PDB entry 3AH8 | X-ray diffraction, 2.90 A resolution | chains A and B of the 4 polymer chains in the assembly

== Chain A ==
Molecule: Guanine nucleotide-binding protein G(i) subunit alpha-1/Guanine nucleotide-binding protein G(q) subunit alpha chimeric protein
From: Rattus norvegicus
Notes: fragment: UNP entry P10824 residues 2-28, UNP entry P21279 residues 37-359
Reference sequence: chimeric construct of P10824, P21279: residues 8-34 from P10824 (GNAI1_RAT) positions 2-28 (UniProt number = residue number - 6); residues 37-359 from P21279 positions 37-359 (same numbers)
Chain sequence (355 residues; each row starts with the number of its first residue):
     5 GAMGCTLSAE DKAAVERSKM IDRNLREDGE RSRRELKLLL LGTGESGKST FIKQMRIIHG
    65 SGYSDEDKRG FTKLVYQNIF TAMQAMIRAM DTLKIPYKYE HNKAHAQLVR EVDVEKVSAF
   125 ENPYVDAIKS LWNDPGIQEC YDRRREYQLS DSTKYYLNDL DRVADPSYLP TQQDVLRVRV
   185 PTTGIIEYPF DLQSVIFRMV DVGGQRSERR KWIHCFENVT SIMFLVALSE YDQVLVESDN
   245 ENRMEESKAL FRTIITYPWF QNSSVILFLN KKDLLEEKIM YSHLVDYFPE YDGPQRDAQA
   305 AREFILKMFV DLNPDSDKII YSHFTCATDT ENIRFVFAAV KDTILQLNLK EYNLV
Disordered / not traced: 5-12, 355-359
Construct notes: expression tag (5-7); linker (35-36)
Small-molecule neighbours: GDP (guanosine-5'-diphosphate): T47, G48, E49, S50, G51, K52, S53, T54, S154, D155, S156, L180, R181, R183, N274, K275, K276, D277, L278, T329, C330, A331, T332
Reported in the primary citation:
  - binding site for Ym-254890: I56, K57, R60, F75, L78, V184, I190
  - mutagenesis - R60K (620-fold), I190N, P193C: decreased binding to Ym-254890
  - contacts within the chain: R60-D71 (salt bridge)
  - specificity-determining residues: R60, I190, P193

== Chain B ==
Molecule: Guanine nucleotide-binding protein G(I)/G(S)/G(T) subunit beta-1
From: Bos taurus
Reference sequence: P62871 (GBB1_BOVIN); numbering as in UniProt (aligned over 1-340)
Chain sequence (340 residues; numbered 1 to 340; the number before each row is that of its first residue):
     1 MSELDQLRQE AEQLKNQIRD ARKACADATL SQITNNIDPV GRIQMRTRRT LRGHLAKIYA
    61 MHWGTDSRLL VSASQDGKLI IWDSYTTNKV HAIPLRSSWV MTCAYAPSGN YVACGGLDNI
   121 CSIYNLKTRE GNVRVSRELA GHTGYLSCCR FLDDNQIVTS SGDTTCALWD IETGQQTTTF
   181 TGHTGDVMSL SLAPDTRLFV SGACDASAKL WDVREGMCRQ TFTGHESDIN AICFFPNGNA
   241 FATGSDDATC RLFDLRADQE LMTYSHDNII CGITSVSFSK SGRLLLAGYD DFNCNVWDAL
   301 KADRAGVLAG HDNRVSCLGV TDDGMAVATG SWDSFLKIWN
Disordered / not traced: 1-10

== How chain A and chain B interact ==
Pairs across the interface (50):
  A18(A) - N88(B)
  A18(A) - K89(B)
  A18(A) - V90(B)  hydrophobic
  V19(A) - N88(B)
  R21(A) - V90(B)  hydrogen bond (side chain-backbone)
  R21(A) - H91(B)  hydrogen bond
  S22(A) - N88(B)
  S22(A) - K89(B)  hydrogen bond (side chain-backbone)
  I25(A) - K89(B)
  I25(A) - A92(B)  hydrophobic
  D26(A) - K89(B)  salt bridge
  L29(A) - G53(B)
  L29(A) - L55(B)
  L29(A) - K89(B)
  D32(A) - K78(B)  salt bridge
  G33(A) - L55(B)
  T187(A) - D118(B)  hydrogen bond (side chain-backbone)
  T187(A) - N119(B)  hydrogen bond (backbone-side chain)
  G188(A) - L117(B)
  G188(A) - N119(B)
  I189(A) - W99(B)
  I189(A) - L117(B)  hydrogen bond (backbone-backbone)
  I189(A) - D118(B)
  E191(A) - S97(B)
  E191(A) - W99(B)  hydrogen bond
  Q209(A) - G144(B)
  Q209(A) - Y145(B)  hydrogen bond (side chain-backbone)
  R210(A) - T143(B)  hydrogen bond (backbone-backbone)
  R210(A) - G162(B)
  R210(A) - D163(B)
  S211(A) - Y145(B)
  S211(A) - G162(B)
  S211(A) - D186(B)
  E212(A) - D186(B)  hydrogen bond (backbone-side chain)
  R214(A) - D228(B)  salt bridge
  K215(A) - Y145(B)
  K215(A) - M188(B)
  K215(A) - C204(B)
  K215(A) - D228(B)  salt bridge
  K215(A) - N230(B)  hydrogen bond
  K215(A) - D246(B)  salt bridge
  W216(A) - L117(B)  hydrophobic
  W216(A) - Y145(B)
  H218(A) - W332(B)
  C219(A) - Y59(B)  hydrogen bond
  C219(A) - Q75(B)
  C219(A) - W99(B)
  F220(A) - W99(B)  hydrophobic
  F220(A) - L117(B)  hydrophobic
  E221(A) - K57(B)  salt bridge
Also at the interface, not in a pair above, chain A (27 interface residues in all): V204, G208, W263
Also at the interface, not in a pair above, chain B (34 interface residues in all): I80, R96, S98, M101, H142, R314

== Summary ==
27 residues of chain A and 34 residues of chain B are in contact, with 12 hydrogen bonds and 6 salt bridges.
Among the polar pairs are D26(A)-K89(B), D32(A)-K78(B) and R214(A)-D228(B). The paper reports a binding site
for Ym-254890 at I56(A), K57(A) and R60(A) among others; R60K, I190N and P193C of chain A reduce binding to
Ym-254890.
Chain A is Guanine nucleotide-binding protein G(i) subunit alpha-1/Guanine nucleotide-binding protein G(q)
subunit alpha chimeric protein (Rattus norvegicus) and chain B is Guanine nucleotide-binding protein
G(I)/G(S)/G(T) subunit beta-1 (Bos taurus); the structure, Structure of heterotrimeric G protein Galpha-q beta
gamma in complex with an inhibitor YM-254890, was determined by X-ray diffraction.
